5STE - chains A and B; structure by X-ray diffraction, 1.51 A resolution.

== Chain A ==
Protein: Pre-mRNA-splicing factor 8
From: Saccharomyces cerevisiae S288C
UniProtKB: P33334 (PRP8_YEAST); residues 1836-2090 here = UniProt positions 1836-2090
Sequence (258 residues; row label = number of the first residue in the row):
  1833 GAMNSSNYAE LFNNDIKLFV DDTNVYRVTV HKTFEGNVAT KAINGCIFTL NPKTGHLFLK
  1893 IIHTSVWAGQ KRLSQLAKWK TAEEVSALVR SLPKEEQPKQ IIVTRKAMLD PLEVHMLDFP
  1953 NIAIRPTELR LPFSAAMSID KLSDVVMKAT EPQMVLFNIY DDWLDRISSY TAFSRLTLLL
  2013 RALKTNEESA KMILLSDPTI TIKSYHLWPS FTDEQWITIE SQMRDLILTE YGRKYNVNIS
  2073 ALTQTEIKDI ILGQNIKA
Unresolved in the structure: 2070-2090
Construct notes: expression tag (1833-1835)

== Chain B ==
Protein: A1 cistron-splicing factor AAR2
From: Saccharomyces cerevisiae S288C
UniProtKB: P32357 (AAR2_YEAST); aligned to UniProt positions 1-317 over residues 1-317
Sequence (308 residues; each row starts with the number of its first residue; note: 13 numbers in that range are skipped by the numbering (no residue carries them; nothing is unmodelled there); numbers below 1 keep their minus sign (Gly-3 is residue -3)):
    -3 GAMAMNTVPF TSAPIEVTIG IDQYSFNVKE NQPFHGIKDI PIGHVHVIHF QHADNSSMRY
    57 GYWFDCRMGN FYIQYDPKDG LYKMMEERDG AKFENIVHNF KERQMMVSYP KIDEDDTWYN
   117 LTEFVQMDKI RKIVRKDENQ FSYVDSSMTT VQENEL
   166 SSSSSDPAHS LNYTVINFKS REAIRPGHEM EDFLDKSYYL NTVMLQGIFK NSSNYFGELQ
   226 FAFLNAMFFG NYGSSLQWHA MIELICSSAT VPKHMLDKLD EILYYQIKTL PEQYSDILLN
   286 ERVWNICLYS SFQKNSLHNT EKIMENKYPE LL
Unresolved in the structure: -3 to 0, 166-169
Construct notes: expression tag (-3 to 0); conflict Ser166 (Leu153 in P32357), Ser167 (Lys154 in P32357), Ser170 (Asp in P32357)
UniProt features mapped onto this chain:
  - region: Leu261 to Ile282 (Leucine-zipper)
  - modified residue: Ser253 (Phosphoserine), Thr274 (Phosphothreonine)

== Chain A / chain B interface ==
Contacting residue pairs (17; chain A residue first):
  Gln1907(A) with Met195(B); Leu199(B)
  Leu1908(A) with Met195(B), hydrophobic
  Trp1911(A) with Glu194(B); Met195(B); Phe198(B), hydrophobic
  Asp1942(A) with Lys184(B), salt bridge; Phe198(B)
  Glu1945(A) with Lys184(B), salt bridge
  Val1946(A) with Ile189(B), hydrophobic; Glu194(B); Phe198(B), hydrophobic
  His1947(A) with Glu194(B), salt bridge
  Leu1949(A) with Lys184(B); Ser185(B); Arg186(B)
  Asp1950(A) with Arg186(B), salt bridge

== Summary ==
Chain A and chain B form an interface of 9 and 8 residues respectively; the contacts include 4 salt bridges.
Polar pairs include Asp1942(A)-Lys184(B), Glu1945(A)-Lys184(B) and His1947(A)-Glu194(B).
Chain A is Pre-mRNA-splicing factor 8 and chain B is A1 cistron-splicing factor AAR2, both from Saccharomyces
cerevisiae S288C; the structure, PanDDA analysis group deposition -- Aar2/RNaseH in complex with fragment
P02F11 from the F2X-Universal Library, was determined by X-ray diffraction, deposited together with 5ST0,
5ST1, 5ST2, 5ST3, 5ST4, 5ST5 and 248 further entries.
